PDB entry 2W27 | X-ray diffraction, 2.80 A resolution | chains A and B

[Chain A (and B)]
Name: Ykui protein
Source organism: Bacillus subtilis
Notes: chain B of this document is another copy of the same molecule, construct and numbering; everything in this record applies to it too
UniProtKB: O35014 (O35014_BACSU); residue numbers follow UniProt; this construct covers 1-407
Sequence (431 residues; row label = number of the first residue in the row; numbers below 1 keep their minus sign (Met-23 is residue -23)):
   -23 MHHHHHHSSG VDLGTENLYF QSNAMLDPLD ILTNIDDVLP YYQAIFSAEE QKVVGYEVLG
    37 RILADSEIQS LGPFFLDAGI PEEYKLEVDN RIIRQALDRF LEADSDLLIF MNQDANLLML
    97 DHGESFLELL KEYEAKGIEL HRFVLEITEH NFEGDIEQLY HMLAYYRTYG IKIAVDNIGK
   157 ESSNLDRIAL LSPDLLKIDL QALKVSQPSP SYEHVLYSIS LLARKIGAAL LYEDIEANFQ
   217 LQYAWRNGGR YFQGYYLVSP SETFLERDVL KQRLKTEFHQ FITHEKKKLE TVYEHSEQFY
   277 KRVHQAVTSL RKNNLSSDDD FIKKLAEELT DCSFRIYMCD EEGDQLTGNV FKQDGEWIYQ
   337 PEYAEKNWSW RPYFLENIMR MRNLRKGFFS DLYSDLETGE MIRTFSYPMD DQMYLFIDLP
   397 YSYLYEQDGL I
Not modelled in the structure: -23 to 1, 180-184 (chain B: -23 to 0, 181-184, 400-407)
Ion coordination: Ca2+: Glu33, Asn88, Glu122 (together with guanosine-5'-monophosphate)
Ligand contacts: guanosine-5'-monophosphate (5GP): Gln19, Glu33, Val34, Leu35, Gly36, Arg37, Ser46, Gly48, Phe51, Leu52, Asp65, Ile68, Asn88, Glu122, Asp152, Gln177, Glu209, Asp210, Ile211, Glu212, Gly230, Tyr231, Pro236
What the authors report for this chain:
  - Ca2+ coordination: Glu33, Asn88, Glu122
  - catalytic residues: Lys173, Glu209 (proposed by the authors, not directly observed)
  - contacts within the chain: Glu33-Lys173, Glu122-Lys173
  - binding site for guanosine-5'-monophosphate: Leu35, Arg37, Phe51, Tyr231
  - conformationally variable residues: Asp152
  - catalytic residues: Glu33, Glu122

[Chain A / chain B interface]
Residue-residue contacts (112; chain A residue first):
  Ala24(A) - Asn343(B)
  Ala24(A) - Trp346(B)
  Glu25(A) - Lys342(B)  salt bridge
  Glu25(A) - Asn343(B)  hydrogen bond (backbone-backbone)
  Glu25(A) - Trp344(B)
  Glu26(A) - Lys342(B)  salt bridge
  Gly155(A) - Asp162(B)
  Lys156(A) - Asn160(B)  hydrogen bond (backbone-side chain)
  Lys156(A) - Asp162(B)  salt bridge
  Glu157(A) - Asn160(B)  hydrogen bond (backbone-side chain)
  Ser159(A) - Asn160(B)  hydrogen bond
  Ser159(A) - Leu161(B)  hydrogen bond (side chain-backbone)
  Ser159(A) - Asp162(B)  hydrogen bond (side chain-backbone)
  Asn160(A) - Gly155(B)
  Asn160(A) - Glu157(B)
  Leu161(A) - Leu161(B)  hydrophobic
  Leu161(A) - Val191(B)
  Leu161(A) - Ser194(B)
  Leu161(A) - Ile195(B)  hydrophobic
  Asp162(A) - Ile154(B)
  Asp162(A) - Gly155(B)
  Asp162(A) - Tyr188(B)
  Asp162(A) - Val191(B)
  Arg163(A) - Glu157(B)  hydrogen bond (side chain-backbone)
  Ala165(A) - Val191(B)  hydrophobic
  Ser187(A) - Ala165(B)  hydrogen bond (side chain-backbone)
  Ser187(A) - Leu166(B)  hydrogen bond (side chain-backbone)
  Tyr188(A) - Asp162(B)
  His190(A) - Leu198(B)
  His190(A) - Lys201(B)
  His190(A) - Ile202(B)
  Val191(A) - Leu161(B)
  Val191(A) - Ala165(B)  hydrophobic
  Val191(A) - Leu198(B)
  Tyr193(A) - Lys201(B)
  Ser194(A) - Ser194(B)
  Ser194(A) - Leu198(B)
  Leu197(A) - Leu197(B)  hydrophobic
  Leu197(A) - Tyr349(B)
  Leu198(A) - His190(B)
  Leu198(A) - Ser194(B)
  Arg200(A) - Pro348(B)
  Arg200(A) - Tyr349(B)
  Arg200(A) - Asp367(B)  salt bridge
  Arg200(A) - Tyr369(B)
  Arg200(A) - Ser370(B)  hydrogen bond (backbone-backbone)
  Lys201(A) - His190(B)
  Lys201(A) - Tyr193(B)
  Lys201(A) - Asp367(B)  salt bridge
  Lys201(A) - Leu368(B)  hydrogen bond (side chain-backbone)
  Lys201(A) - Ser370(B)
  Lys201(A) - Met377(B)
  Ile202(A) - Ser370(B)
  Gly203(A) - Ser370(B)
  Trp221(A) - Ser345(B)
  Trp221(A) - Trp346(B)
  Trp221(A) - Leu351(B)  hydrophobic
  Gly224(A) - Trp346(B)
  Gly225(A) - Trp346(B)
  Arg226(A) - Trp346(B)
  Arg226(A) - Leu372(B)
  His255(A) - Glu318(B)  salt bridge
  Ile258(A) - Glu318(B)
  Ile258(A) - Asn343(B)
  Ile258(A) - Ser345(B)
  Ile258(A) - Leu351(B)
  Thr259(A) - Glu318(B)
  Glu261(A) - Leu351(B)
  Lys262(A) - Glu317(B)  salt bridge
  Lys262(A) - Ile354(B)
  Leu265(A) - Glu352(B)
  Leu265(A) - Met355(B)
  Tyr269(A) - Met355(B)  hydrophobic
  Tyr269(A) - Asn359(B)
  Glu317(A) - Lys262(B)  salt bridge
  Glu318(A) - His255(B)  salt bridge
  Glu318(A) - Ile258(B)
  Glu338(A) - Glu26(B)
  Lys342(A) - Glu25(B)  salt bridge
  Lys342(A) - Glu26(B)  salt bridge
  Asn343(A) - Glu25(B)  hydrogen bond (backbone-backbone)
  Trp344(A) - Glu25(B)
  Ser345(A) - Trp221(B)
  Ser345(A) - Ile258(B)
  Trp346(A) - Ala24(B)
  Trp346(A) - Glu25(B)
  Trp346(A) - Trp221(B)
  Trp346(A) - Gly224(B)
  Trp346(A) - Gly225(B)
  Trp346(A) - Arg226(B)
  Pro348(A) - Leu197(B)  hydrophobic
  Pro348(A) - Arg200(B)
  Tyr349(A) - Leu197(B)
  Tyr349(A) - Arg200(B)
  Leu351(A) - Trp221(B)  hydrophobic
  Leu351(A) - Leu265(B)
  Glu352(A) - Leu265(B)
  Met355(A) - Leu265(B)
  Met355(A) - Tyr269(B)  hydrophobic
  Arg358(A) - Glu266(B)  salt bridge
  Asn359(A) - Tyr269(B)
  Leu360(A) - Leu360(B)  hydrophobic
  Asp367(A) - Arg200(B)  salt bridge
  Asp367(A) - Lys201(B)  salt bridge
  Leu368(A) - Lys201(B)  hydrogen bond (backbone-side chain)
  Tyr369(A) - Arg200(B)
  Ser370(A) - Arg200(B)  hydrogen bond (backbone-backbone)
  Ser370(A) - Lys201(B)
  Ser370(A) - Ile202(B)
  Ser370(A) - Gly203(B)
  Leu372(A) - Arg226(B)
  Met377(A) - Lys201(B)
Other interface residues (no listed pair), chain A (62 interface residues in all): Leu166, Lys247, Glu266, Ala340, Ile354
Other interface residues (no listed pair), chain B (65 interface residues in all): Lys156, Ser159, Ser185, Ser187, Ser196, Ala205, Thr259, Glu261, Glu338, Glu341, Arg358

[Overview]
The interface between chain A and chain B involves 62 residues on one side and 65 on the other; the contacts
include 14 hydrogen bonds and 14 salt bridges. Polar contacts include Glu25(A)-Lys342(B), Glu26(A)-Lys342(B)
and Lys156(A)-Asp162(B). From the paper: catalytic residues Lys173(A), Glu209(A) and Glu33(A) among others; a
binding site for guanosine-5'-monophosphate at Leu35(A), Arg37(A) and Phe51(A) among others.
Both chains are Ykui protein (Bacillus subtilis). Entry 2W27 (Crystal structure of the bacillus subtilis ykui
protein, with an eal domain, in complex with substrate ...) was determined by X-ray diffraction, deposited
together with 2BAS.
